PDB entry 3NGK | X-ray diffraction, 2.26 A resolution | chain A

Chain A:
Molecule: Propanediol utilization protein pduA
From: Salmonella enterica subsp. enterica serovar Typhimurium
UniProtKB: P0A1C7 (PDUA_SALTY); numbering as in UniProt (aligned over 2-94)
Sequence (102 residues; each row starts with the number of its first residue; numbers below 1 keep their minus sign (Met-7 is residue -7)):
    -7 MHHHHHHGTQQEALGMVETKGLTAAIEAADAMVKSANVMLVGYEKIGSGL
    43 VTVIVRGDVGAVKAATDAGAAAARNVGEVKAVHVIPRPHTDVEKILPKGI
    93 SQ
Disordered / not traced: -7 to 3, 93-94
Sequence notes: expression tag (-7 to 1)
Curated features (UniProtKB/Swiss-Prot):
  - mutagenesis: Lys26 (K26A: No BMCs are made, forms hexamers which do not form arrays, dominant to wild-type protein ...), Asn29 (N29A: Subject to propionaldehyde toxicity, makes about 75% BMCs, shells are wrinkled and leaky), Lys37 (K37A: Slow growth at limiting vitamin B12, wild-type at saturating conditions; K37Q: Improved growth on 1,2-PD, makes slightly larger BMCs, alters accumulation of PD metabolites), Ser40 (S40A: No change in shell permeability to PD, excretes more propionaldehyde, wild-type growth on 1,2-PD ...), Lys55 (K55A: Slow growth at limiting vitamin B12, wild-type at saturating conditions), Arg79 (R79A: Subject to propionaldehyde toxicity, makes about 70% BMCs, protein shells appear wild-type but leak), His81 to Ser93 (No longer interacts with PduP), His81 (H81A: Decreased amounts of PduP in purified BMCs), Val84 (V84A: Decreased amounts of PduP in purified BMCs), Leu88 (L88A: Decreased amounts of PduP in purified BMCs)
Reported in the primary citation:
  - self-association interface (contacts with another copy of this molecule): Arg79

Summary:
Curated annotation (UniProt) lists 19 mutagenesis sites. From the paper: a self-association interface
involving Arg79.
Chain A is Propanediol utilization protein pduA (Salmonella enterica subsp. enterica serovar Typhimurium); the
structure, PduA from Salmonella enterica Typhimurium, was determined by X-ray diffraction together with 3N79
from the same study.
